PDB entry 5U07 | electron microscopy, 3.80 A resolution | chains G and K of the 14 polymer chains in the assembly

Chain G:
Protein: CRISPR-associated protein, Cse4 family
From: Thermobifida fusca YX
UniProtKB: Q47PJ3 (Q47PJ3_THEFY); residue numbers follow UniProt; this construct covers 1-373
Sequence (373 residues; each row starts with the number of its first residue):
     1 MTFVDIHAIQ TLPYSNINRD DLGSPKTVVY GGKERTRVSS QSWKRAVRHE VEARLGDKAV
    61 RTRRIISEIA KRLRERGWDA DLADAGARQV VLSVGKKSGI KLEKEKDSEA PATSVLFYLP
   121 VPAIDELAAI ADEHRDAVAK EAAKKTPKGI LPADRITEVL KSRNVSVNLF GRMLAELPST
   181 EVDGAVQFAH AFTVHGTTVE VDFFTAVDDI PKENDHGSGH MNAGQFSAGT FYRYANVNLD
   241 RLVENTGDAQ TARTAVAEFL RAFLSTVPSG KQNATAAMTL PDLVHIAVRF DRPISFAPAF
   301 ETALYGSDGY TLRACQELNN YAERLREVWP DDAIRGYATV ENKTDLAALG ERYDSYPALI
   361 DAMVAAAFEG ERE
Not modelled in the structure: 1, 368-373

Chain K:
Molecule: crRNA
Sequence (61 nucleotides; each row starts with the number of its first residue):
     1 AUGGACCGCC AGUGAUAAGU GGAAUGCCAU GUGGGCUGUC GUGAGCCCCA CGCACGUGGG
    61 G
Not modelled in the structure: 41-42

Interface between chain G and chain K:
Residue-residue contacts - 37 pairs, chain G then chain K:
  Ile-17(G) / G22(K)  phosphate contact
  Asn-18(G) / G22(K)  phosphate contact
  Arg-19(G) / G21(K)  sugar contact
  Arg-19(G) / G22(K)  salt bridge to the phosphate
  Arg-19(G) / A23(K)  salt bridge to the phosphate
  Asp-20(G) / G21(K)  base contact
  Asp-21(G) / G21(K)  base contact
  Lys-26(G) / G21(K)  salt bridge to the phosphate
  Ser-39(G) / G21(K)  hydrogen bond to the phosphate
  Gln-41(G) / G19(K)  sugar contact
  Gln-41(G) / U20(K)  phosphate contact
  Gln-41(G) / G21(K)  hydrogen bond to the phosphate
  Ser-42(G) / U20(K)  sugar contact
  Lys-44(G) / G19(K)  salt bridge to the phosphate
  Arg-45(G) / U20(K)  sugar contact
  Arg-61(G) / A18(K)  sugar contact
  Met-173(G) / A17(K)  base contact
  Met-173(G) / A18(K)  base contact
  Phe-203(G) / C27(K)  base contact
  Phe-204(G) / U25(K)  base contact
  Phe-204(G) / C27(K)  phosphate contact
  Thr-205(G) / U25(K)  hydrogen bond to the sugar
  Thr-205(G) / G26(K)  sugar contact
  Thr-205(G) / C27(K)  hydrogen bond to the phosphate
  Ala-206(G) / U25(K)  base contact
  Ala-206(G) / G26(K)  phosphate contact
  Val-207(G) / G26(K)  hydrogen bond to the phosphate
  His-216(G) / G26(K)  base contact
  His-216(G) / C28(K)  hydrogen bond to the sugar
  His-216(G) / A29(K)  base contact
  Gly-217(G) / A29(K)  base contact
  Ser-218(G) / C27(K)  base contact
  Gly-219(G) / C27(K)  base contact
  Ser-269(G) / A23(K)  phosphate contact
  Gly-270(G) / A23(K)  phosphate contact
  Lys-271(G) / A23(K)  hydrogen bond to the phosphate
  Asn-273(G) / A24(K)  phosphate contact
Also at the interface, not in a pair above, chain G (30 interface residues in all): Leu-116, Met-221, Gln-272, Ala-274

Summary:
Chain G and chain K form an interface of 30 and 13 residues respectively, with 7 hydrogen bonds and 4 salt
bridges. Polar pairs include Thr-205(G)/U25(K), His-216(G)/C28(K) and Ser-39(G)/G21(K).
Chain G is CRISPR-associated protein, Cse4 family (Thermobifida fusca YX) and chain K is crRNA; the structure,
CRISPR RNA-guided surveillance complex, was determined by electron microscopy together with 5U0A from the same
study.
